PDB entry 3BG0 | X-ray diffraction, 3.15 A resolution | chains A and E of the 8 polymer chains in the assembly

== Chain A (and E) ==
Molecule: Protein SEC13 homolog
Organism: Homo sapiens
Notes: chain E of this document is another copy of the same molecule, construct and numbering; everything in this record applies to it too
Reference sequence: P55735 (SEC13_HUMAN); residue numbers follow UniProt; this construct covers 1-316
Chain sequence (316 residues; numbered 1 to 316; the number before each row is that of its first residue):
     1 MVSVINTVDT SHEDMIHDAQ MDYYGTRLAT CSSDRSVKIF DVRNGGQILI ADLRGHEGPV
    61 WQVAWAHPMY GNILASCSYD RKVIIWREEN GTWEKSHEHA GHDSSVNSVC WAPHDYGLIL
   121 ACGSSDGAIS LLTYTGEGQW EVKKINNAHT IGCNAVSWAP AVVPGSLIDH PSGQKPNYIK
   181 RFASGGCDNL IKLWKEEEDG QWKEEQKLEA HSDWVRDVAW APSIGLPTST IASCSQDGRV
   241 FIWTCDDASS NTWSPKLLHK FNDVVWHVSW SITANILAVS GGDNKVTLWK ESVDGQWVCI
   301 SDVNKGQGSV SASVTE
Unresolved in the structure: 1-13, 165-172, 305-316
Swiss-Prot annotation at these positions:
  - modified residue: V2 (N-acetylvaline), S184 (Phosphoserine), S309 (Phosphoserine)

== Chain A / chain E interface ==
Contacting residue pairs (11; chain A residue first):
  R239(A) with D294(E), salt bridge
  L257(A) with Q296(E)
  H259(A) with W289(E)
  K260(A) with V298(E)
  K285(A) with K285(E); D302(E), salt bridge
  W289(A) with H259(E)
  D294(A) with R239(E), salt bridge
  Q296(A) with L257(E)
  V298(A) with K260(E)
  D302(A) with K285(E), salt bridge
Other interface residues (no listed pair), chain A (14 interface residues in all): N262, S292, C299, I300
Other interface residues (no listed pair), chain E (12 interface residues in all): N262, S292

== In short ==
The interface between chain A and chain E involves 14 residues on one side and 12 on the other, with 4 salt
bridges. Among the polar pairs are R239(A)-D294(E) and K285(A)-D302(E).
Chain A and chain E are both Protein SEC13 homolog (Homo sapiens); the structure, Architecture of a Coat for
the Nuclear Pore Membrane, was determined by X-ray diffraction (same publication as 3BG1).
